Entry 9JVP (electron microscopy, 2.15 A resolution); this record covers chains M and T of the 21 polymer chains in the assembly.

== Chain M ==
Name: ATP-dependent Clp protease proteolytic subunit 2
From: Mycobacterium tuberculosis H37Rv
Notes: EC 3.4.21.92
Reference sequence: P9WPC3 (CLPP2_MYCTU); residues 31-210 here = UniProt positions 31-210
Chain sequence (180 residues; each row starts with the number of its first residue):
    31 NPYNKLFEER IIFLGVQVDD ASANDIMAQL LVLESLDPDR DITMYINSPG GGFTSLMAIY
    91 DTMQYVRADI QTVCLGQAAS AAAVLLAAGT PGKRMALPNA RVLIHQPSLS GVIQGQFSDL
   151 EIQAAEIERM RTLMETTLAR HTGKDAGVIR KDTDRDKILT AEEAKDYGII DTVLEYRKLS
Ligand contacts: bortezomib (BO2; N-[(1R)-1-(dihydroxyboryl)-3-methylbutyl]-N-(pyrazin-2-ylcarbonyl)-L-phenylalaninamide): Gly81, Gly82, Phe83, Leu86, Ser110, Ala111, Val114, His135, Gln136, Pro137, Ser138, Leu139, Ser140, Met160, Met164
Swiss-Prot annotation at these positions:
  - active site: Ser110 (Nucleophile), His135

== Chain T ==
Name: ATP-dependent Clp protease proteolytic subunit 1
From: Mycobacterium tuberculosis H37Rv
Notes: EC 3.4.21.92
Reference sequence: P9WPC5 (CLPP1_MYCTU); numbering as in UniProt (aligned over 15-192)
Chain sequence (178 residues; row label = number of the first residue in the row):
    15 SLTDSVYERL LSERIIFLGS EVNDEIANRL CAQILLLAAE DASKDISLYI NSPGGSISAG
    75 MAIYDTMVLA PCDIATYAMG MAASMGEFLL AAGTKGKRYA LPHARILMHQ PLGGVTGSAA
   135 DIAIQAEQFA VIKKEMFRLN AEFTGQPIER IEADSDRDRW FTAAEALEYG FVDHIITR
Ligand contacts: bortezomib (BO2; N-[(1R)-1-(dihydroxyboryl)-3-methylbutyl]-N-(pyrazin-2-ylcarbonyl)-L-phenylalaninamide): Gly68, Gly69, Ser70, Ile71, Ser98, Met99, Glu101, His123, Gln124, Pro125, Leu126, Gly127, Phe143, Ile146, Met150
Swiss-Prot annotation at these positions:
  - active site: Ser98 (Nucleophile), His123

== Chain M / chain T interface ==
Pairs across the interface (42):
  Gln136(M) with Ser132(T), hydrogen bond; Ala134(T)
  Pro137(M) with Ser132(T); Ala133(T), hydrogen bond (backbone-backbone)
  Ser138(M) with Gly131(T), hydrogen bond (side chain-backbone); Ser132(T)
  Leu139(M) with Val129(T), hydrophobic; Gly131(T), hydrogen bond (backbone-backbone); Ile136(T), hydrophobic
  Gly141(M) with Thr130(T)
  Val142(M) with Gly128(T); Val129(T); Thr130(T)
  Ile143(M) with Gly128(T); Val129(T), hydrogen bond (backbone-backbone)
  Gln144(M) with Gly127(T), hydrogen bond (side chain-backbone); Gly128(T)
  Gly145(M) with Leu126(T); Gly127(T), hydrogen bond (backbone-backbone)
  Gln146(M) with Gln124(T), hydrogen bond; Pro125(T); Asp170(T); Arg171(T)
  Phe147(M) with Gln124(T); Pro125(T), hydrogen bond (backbone-backbone); Leu126(T); Gly127(T); Phe143(T); Lys147(T)
  Ser148(M) with Gln124(T), hydrogen bond; Lys147(T), hydrogen bond; Asp170(T)
  Leu150(M) with Gly127(T); Gly128(T); Val129(T), hydrophobic; Phe143(T), hydrophobic
  Ala154(M) with Ile136(T), hydrophobic; Ala140(T), hydrophobic
  Ile157(M) with Ala133(T), hydrophobic; Ile136(T), hydrophobic
  Arg161(M) with Ala133(T); Ala134(T)
Other interface residues (no listed pair), chain M (20 interface residues in all): Glu151, Gln153, Glu158, Asp184
Other interface residues (no listed pair), chain T (21 interface residues in all): Ala137, Ala144, Ile146, Asp172

== Overview ==
Chain M and chain T form an interface of 20 and 21 residues respectively, with 11 hydrogen bonds. Polar
contacts include Gln136(M)-Ser132(T), Ser138(M)-Gly131(T) and Gln144(M)-Gly127(T). Chain M binds bortezomib.
Chain T binds bortezomib.
Here chain M is ATP-dependent Clp protease proteolytic subunit 2 and chain T is ATP-dependent Clp protease
proteolytic subunit 1, both from Mycobacterium tuberculosis H37Rv. Entry 9JVP (CryoEM structure of M.
tuberculosis ClpC1P1P2 complex bound to bortezomib, conformation 3) was determined by electron microscopy.
